Entry 7YG7 (electron microscopy, 3.70 A resolution); this record covers chains E and U of the 12 polymer chains in the assembly.

== Chain E ==
Protein: Nucleoprotein
Source organism: Sprivivirus cyprinus
Sequence (414 residues; each row starts with the number of its first residue):
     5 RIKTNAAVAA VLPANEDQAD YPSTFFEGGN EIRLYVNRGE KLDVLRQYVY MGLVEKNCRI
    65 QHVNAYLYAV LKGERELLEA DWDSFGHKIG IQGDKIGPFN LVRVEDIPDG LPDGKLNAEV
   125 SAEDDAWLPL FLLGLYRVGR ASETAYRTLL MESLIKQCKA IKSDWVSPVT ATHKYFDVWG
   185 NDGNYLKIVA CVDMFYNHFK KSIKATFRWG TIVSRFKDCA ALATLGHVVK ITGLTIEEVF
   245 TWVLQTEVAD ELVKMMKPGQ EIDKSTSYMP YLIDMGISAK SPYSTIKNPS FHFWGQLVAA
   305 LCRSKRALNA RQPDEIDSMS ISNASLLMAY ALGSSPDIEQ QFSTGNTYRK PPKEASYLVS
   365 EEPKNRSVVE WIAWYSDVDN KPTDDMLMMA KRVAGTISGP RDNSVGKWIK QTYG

== Chain U ==
Molecule: 99-nt RNA strand
Source organism: Trichoplusia ni
Sequence (99 nucleotides; row label = number of the first residue in the row):
     1 UUUUUUUUUU UUUUUUUUUU UUUUUUUUUU UUUUUUUUUU UUUUUUUUUU UUUUUUUUUU
    61 UUUUUUUUUU UUUUUUUUUU UUUUUUUUUU UUUUUUUUU

== Chain E / chain U interface ==
Contacting residue pairs (31):
  Arg141(E) - U17(U)  salt bridge to the phosphate
  Arg141(E) - U18(U)  salt bridge to the phosphate
  Tyr150(E) - U15(U)  sugar contact
  Tyr150(E) - U16(U)  phosphate contact
  Tyr150(E) - U17(U)  hydrogen bond to the phosphate
  Lys160(E) - U18(U)  base contact
  Arg212(E) - U18(U)  sugar contact
  Trp213(E) - U18(U)  sugar contact
  Ile216(E) - U17(U)  base contact
  Val217(E) - U17(U)  base contact
  Asp222(E) - U11(U)  phosphate contact
  Asp222(E) - U12(U)  sugar contact
  Asp222(E) - U13(U)  phosphate contact
  Cys223(E) - U13(U)  phosphate contact
  Ala224(E) - U13(U)  phosphate contact
  Lys284(E) - U11(U)  salt bridge to the phosphate
  Lys284(E) - U12(U)  salt bridge to the phosphate
  Ser288(E) - U12(U)  sugar contact
  Ser288(E) - U13(U)  phosphate contact
  Thr289(E) - U13(U)  hydrogen bond to the phosphate
  Ile290(E) - U12(U)  phosphate contact
  Ile290(E) - U13(U)  base contact
  His296(E) - U14(U)  salt bridge to the phosphate
  Arg310(E) - U14(U)  salt bridge to the phosphate
  Asn313(E) - U14(U)  sugar contact
  Ala314(E) - U14(U)  phosphate contact
  Arg315(E) - U13(U)  sugar contact
  Arg315(E) - U14(U)  phosphate contact
  Arg405(E) - U14(U)  phosphate contact
  Arg405(E) - U15(U)  base contact
  Arg405(E) - U16(U)  salt bridge to the phosphate
Other interface residues (no listed pair), chain E (23 interface residues in all): Ala209, Thr210, Ser285

== In short ==
The interface between chain E and chain U involves 23 residues on one side and 8 on the other; the contacts
include 2 hydrogen bonds and 7 salt bridges. Polar pairs include Tyr150(E)-U17(U), Thr289(E)-U13(U) and
Arg141(E)-U17(U).
Here chain E is Nucleoprotein (Sprivivirus cyprinus) and chain U is a 99-nt RNA strand (Trichoplusia ni).
Entry 7YG7 (Structure of the Spring Viraemia of Carp Virus ribonucleoprotein Complex) was determined by
electron microscopy (same publication as 7XPN).
